PDB entry 8VI3 | electron microscopy, 2.90 A resolution | chains A and C of the 3 polymer chains in the assembly

Chain A (and C):
Name: Tellurite resistance protein TehA homolog
Organism: Haemophilus influenzae
Notes: chain C of this document is another copy of the same molecule, construct and numbering; everything in this record applies to it too
Reference sequence: P44741 (TEHA_HAEIN); residues 1-314 here correspond to UniProt positions 15-328 (UniProt number = residue number + 14)
Chain sequence (314 residues; numbered 1 to 314; the number before each row is that of its first residue):
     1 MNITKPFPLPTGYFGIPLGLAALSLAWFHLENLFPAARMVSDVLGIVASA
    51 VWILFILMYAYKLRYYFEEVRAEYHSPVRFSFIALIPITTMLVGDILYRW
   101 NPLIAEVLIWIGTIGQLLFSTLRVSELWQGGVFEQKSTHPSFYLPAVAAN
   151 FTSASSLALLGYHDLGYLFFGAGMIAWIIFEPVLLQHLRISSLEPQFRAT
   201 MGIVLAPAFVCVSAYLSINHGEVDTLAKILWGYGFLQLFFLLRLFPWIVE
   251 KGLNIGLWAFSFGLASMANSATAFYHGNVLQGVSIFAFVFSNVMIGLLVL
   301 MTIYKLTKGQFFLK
Disordered / not traced: 1-5, 314
Curated features (UniProtKB/Swiss-Prot):
  - site: F262 (Important for gating)

How chain A and chain C interact:
Contacting residue pairs - 61 pairs, chain A then chain C:
  I178(A) - I178(C)  hydrophobic
  I178(A) - I179(C)
  E181(A) - I179(C)
  P182(A) - I179(C)
  P182(A) - P182(C)  hydrophobic
  P182(A) - V183(C)
  L185(A) - W128(C)  hydrophobic
  L185(A) - I179(C)  hydrophobic
  Q186(A) - Q135(C)  hydrogen bond
  Q186(A) - T138(C)  hydrogen bond
  Q186(A) - V183(C)
  L188(A) - L127(C)
  L188(A) - W128(C)
  L188(A) - G130(C)
  R189(A) - L127(C)
  R189(A) - W128(C)
  R189(A) - G130(C)
  R189(A) - F133(C)
  R189(A) - F142(C)
  R189(A) - F180(C)
  I190(A) - G131(C)
  I190(A) - F133(C)  hydrophobic
  I190(A) - E134(C)
  I190(A) - Q135(C)
  S192(A) - Q129(C)  hydrogen bond (side chain-backbone)
  S192(A) - G130(C)  hydrogen bond (side chain-backbone)
  S192(A) - G131(C)  hydrogen bond (side chain-backbone)
  M201(A) - W128(C)  hydrophobic
  T225(A) - Y167(C)  hydrogen bond
  K228(A) - D164(C)  salt bridge
  K228(A) - Y167(C)
  K228(A) - L168(C)
  I229(A) - F170(C)  hydrophobic
  I229(A) - G171(C)
  I229(A) - I175(C)  hydrophobic
  W231(A) - L168(C)  hydrophobic
  G232(A) - L168(C)
  G232(A) - A172(C)
  Y233(A) - A172(C)
  Y233(A) - I175(C)  hydrophobic
  Y233(A) - A176(C)
  Y233(A) - I179(C)
  Q237(A) - W128(C)
  F239(A) - L117(C)  hydrophobic
  F239(A) - T121(C)
  F240(A) - S120(C)
  F240(A) - T121(C)
  F240(A) - V124(C)  hydrophobic
  F240(A) - S125(C)
  F240(A) - W128(C)  hydrophobic
  R243(A) - T121(C)
  R243(A) - L122(C)
  R243(A) - S125(C)
  L244(A) - S125(C)
  L244(A) - W128(C)  hydrophobic
  L244(A) - Q129(C)
  W247(A) - W128(C)
  W247(A) - Q129(C)
  V279(A) - D164(C)
  L280(A) - D164(C)
  L280(A) - L168(C)  hydrophobic
Interface residues without a listed pair, chain A (32 interface residues in all): W177, V183, L193, V204, L230, F235, L236, L241
Interface residues without a listed pair, chain C (34 interface residues in all): E126, N150, L165, M174, Y215

In short:
32 residues of chain A face 34 of chain C across their interface, with 6 hydrogen bonds and 1 salt bridge.
Among the polar pairs are K228(A)-D164(C), Q186(A)-Q135(C) and Q186(A)-T138(C).
Both chains are Tellurite resistance protein TehA homolog (Haemophilus influenzae). Entry 8VI3 (TehA from
Haemophilus influenzae purified in GDN) was determined by electron microscopy, deposited together with 8VI2,
8VI4 and 8VI5.
